Entry 1ZB6 (X-ray diffraction, 1.95 A resolution); this record covers chain A.

# Chain A
Molecule: Aromatic prenyltransferase
From: Streptomyces sp
Sequence (307 residues; each row starts with the number of its first residue):
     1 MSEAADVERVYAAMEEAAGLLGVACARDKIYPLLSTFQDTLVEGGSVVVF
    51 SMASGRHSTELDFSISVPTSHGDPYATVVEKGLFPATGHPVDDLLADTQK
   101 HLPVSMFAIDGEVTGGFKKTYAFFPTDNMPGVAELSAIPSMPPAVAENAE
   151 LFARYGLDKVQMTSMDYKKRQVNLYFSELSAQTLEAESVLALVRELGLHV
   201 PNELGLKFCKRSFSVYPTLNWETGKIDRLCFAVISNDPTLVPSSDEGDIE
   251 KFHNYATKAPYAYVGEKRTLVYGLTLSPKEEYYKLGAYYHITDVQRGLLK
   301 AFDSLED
Disordered / not traced: 1-2, 304-307
Metal / ion sites: Mg2+: Asp-62 (together with geranyl S-thiolodiphosphate)
Ligand contacts:
  - 1,6-dihydroxy naphthalene (DIN): Met-162, Tyr-175, Phe-213, Ser-214, Tyr-216, Ala-232, Val-271, Tyr-288
  - geranyl S-thiolodiphosphate (GST): Val-47, Val-49, Asp-62, Ser-64, Ser-66, Asp-110, Lys-119, Tyr-121, Phe-123, Met-162, Asn-173, Tyr-175, Tyr-216, Thr-218, Arg-228, Lys-284, Gln-295
Reported in the primary citation:
  - binding site for geranyl S-thiolodiphosphate: Val-49, Lys-119, Tyr-121, Phe-123, Met-162, Asn-173, Tyr-175, Tyr-216, Arg-228, Lys-284
  - Mg2+ coordination: Asp-62
  - binding site for 1,6-dihydroxy naphthalene: Met-162, Phe-213, Ser-214, Tyr-288
  - specificity-determining residues: Gly-286 (proposed by the authors, not directly observed)

# In short
Chain A binds geranyl S-thiolodiphosphate and 1,6-dihydroxy naphthalene. From the paper: a binding site for
geranyl S-thiolodiphosphate at Val-49, Lys-119 and Tyr-121 among others; a binding site for 1,6-dihydroxy
naphthalene at Met-162, Phe-213 and Ser-214 among others.
Chain A is Aromatic prenyltransferase (Streptomyces sp); the structure, Co-Crystal Structure of ORF2 an
Aromatic Prenyl Transferase from Streptomyces sp. strain cl190 complexed with GSPP ..., was determined by
X-ray diffraction together with 1ZCW, 1ZDW and 1ZDY from the same study.
